PDB entry 4Z76 | X-ray diffraction, 1.88 A resolution | chains A and B of the 3 polymer chains in the assembly

[Chain A]
Protein: H-2 class I histocompatibility antigen, K-D alpha chain
From: Mus musculus
UniProt: P01902 (HA1D_MOUSE); residues 1-275 here correspond to UniProt positions 22-296 (UniProt number = residue number + 21)
Chain sequence (277 residues; numbered 0 to 276; the number before each row is that of its first residue; numbering starts at 0):
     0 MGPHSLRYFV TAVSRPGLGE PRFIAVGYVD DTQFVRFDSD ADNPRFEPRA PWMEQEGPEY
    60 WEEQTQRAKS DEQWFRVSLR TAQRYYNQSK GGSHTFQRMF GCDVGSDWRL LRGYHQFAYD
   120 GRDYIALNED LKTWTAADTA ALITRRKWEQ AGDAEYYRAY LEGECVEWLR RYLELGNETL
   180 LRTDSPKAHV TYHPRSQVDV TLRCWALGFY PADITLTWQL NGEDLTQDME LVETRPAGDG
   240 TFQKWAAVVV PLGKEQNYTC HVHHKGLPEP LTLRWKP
Sequence notes: initiating methionine (0); conflict His-114 (Gln135 in P01902); expression tag (276)
Swiss-Prot annotation at these positions:
  - region: Lys-275 (Connecting peptide)
  - glycosylation (N-linked (GlcNAc...) asparagine): Asn-86, Asn-176, Asn-256
Cystine bridges: Cys-101/Cys-164, Cys-203/Cys-259

[Chain B]
Protein: Beta-2-microglobulin
From: Homo sapiens
UniProt: P61769 (B2MG_HUMAN); residues 1-99 here correspond to UniProt positions 21-119 (UniProt number = residue number + 20)
Chain sequence (100 residues; each row starts with the number of its first residue; numbering starts at 0):
     0 MIQRTPKIQV YSRHPAENGK SNFLNCYVSG FHPSDIEVDL LKNGERIEKV EHSDLSFSKD
    60 WSFYLLYYTE FTPTEKDEYA CRVNHVTLSQ PKIVKWDRDM
Sequence notes: initiating methionine (0)
Swiss-Prot annotation at these positions:
  - modified residue: Gln-2 (Pyrrolidone carboxylic acid)
  - glycosylation: Ile-1 (N-linked (Glc) (glycation) isoleucine), Lys-19 (N-linked (Glc) (glycation) lysine), Lys-41 (N-linked (Glc) (glycation) lysine), Lys-48 (N-linked (Glc) (glycation) lysine), Lys-58 (N-linked (Glc) (glycation) lysine), Lys-91 (N-linked (Glc) (glycation) lysine), Lys-94 (N-linked (Glc) (glycation) lysine)
Cystine bridges: Cys-25/Cys-80

[Interface between chain A and chain B]
Contacting residue pairs (50):
  Phe-8(A) / Ser-55(B)
  Phe-8(A) / Phe-56(B)
  Val-9(A) / Phe-56(B)
  Thr-10(A) / Phe-56(B)
  Thr-10(A) / Phe-62(B)
  Val-25(A) / Asp-53(B)
  Val-25(A) / Leu-54(B)
  Tyr-27(A) / Ser-55(B)
  Tyr-27(A) / Tyr-63(B)  hydrogen bond
  Gln-32(A) / Asp-53(B)  hydrogen bond
  Arg-35(A) / Asp-53(B)  salt bridge
  Arg-48(A) / Asp-53(B)  salt bridge
  Gln-96(A) / His-31(B)  hydrogen bond
  Gln-96(A) / Phe-56(B)
  Gln-96(A) / Trp-60(B)  hydrogen bond (side chain-backbone)
  Gln-96(A) / Phe-62(B)
  Arg-97(A) / Phe-56(B)
  Gln-115(A) / Trp-60(B)
  Phe-116(A) / Trp-60(B)
  Ala-117(A) / Trp-60(B)  hydrophobic
  Asp-119(A) / Met-0(B)
  Asp-119(A) / Ile-1(B)  hydrogen bond (backbone-backbone)
  Asp-119(A) / His-31(B)
  Gly-120(A) / Ile-1(B)
  Gly-120(A) / His-31(B)
  Arg-121(A) / Met-0(B)  hydrogen bond (side chain-backbone)
  Arg-121(A) / Ile-1(B)
  Asp-122(A) / Trp-60(B)  hydrogen bond
  His-192(A) / Asp-98(B)  salt bridge
  Arg-202(A) / Asp-98(B)  hydrogen bond (side chain-backbone)
  Arg-202(A) / Met-99(B)
  Trp-204(A) / Asp-98(B)
  Trp-204(A) / Met-99(B)
  Val-231(A) / Gln-8(B)
  Glu-232(A) / Gln-8(B)  hydrogen bond (backbone-side chain)
  Arg-234(A) / Gln-8(B)  hydrogen bond
  Arg-234(A) / Tyr-10(B)
  Arg-234(A) / Met-99(B)  hydrogen bond (side chain-backbone)
  Pro-235(A) / Tyr-10(B)  hydrogen bond (backbone-side chain)
  Pro-235(A) / Asn-24(B)
  Pro-235(A) / Tyr-26(B)
  Ala-236(A) / Arg-12(B)  hydrogen bond (backbone-side chain)
  Ala-236(A) / Asn-24(B)  hydrogen bond (backbone-side chain)
  Gly-237(A) / Arg-12(B)
  Gly-237(A) / Leu-65(B)
  Asp-238(A) / Arg-12(B)
  Gln-242(A) / Tyr-10(B)
  Gln-242(A) / Ser-11(B)  hydrogen bond (side chain-backbone)
  Gln-242(A) / Arg-12(B)  hydrogen bond (side chain-backbone)
  Trp-244(A) / Met-99(B)  hydrogen bond (side chain-backbone)
Also at the interface, not in a pair above, chain A (35 interface residues in all): Val-12, Ile-23, Thr-94, Met-98, Leu-206, Thr-233
Also at the interface, not in a pair above, chain B (23 interface residues in all): Pro-14, Pro-32, Ser-33, Arg-97

[Summary]
35 residues of chain A face 23 of chain B across their interface; the contacts include 17 hydrogen bonds and 3
salt bridges. Polar contacts include Arg-35(A)/Asp-53(B), Arg-48(A)/Asp-53(B) and His-192(A)/Asp-98(B).
Here chain A is H-2 class I histocompatibility antigen, K-D alpha chain (Mus musculus) and chain B is
Beta-2-microglobulin (Homo sapiens). Entry 4Z76 (Weak TCR binding to an unstable insulin epitope drives type 1
diabetes) was determined by X-ray diffraction, deposited together with 4WDI and 4Z78.
